Entry 9J08 (X-ray diffraction, 1.90 A resolution); this record covers chain A.

== Chain A ==
Name: feruloyl esterase
Source organism: Aspergillus oryzae RIB40
Notes: EC 3.1.1.73
UniProt: Q2UR69 (Q2UR69_ASPOR); residue numbers follow UniProt; this construct covers 1-326
Chain sequence (326 residues; each row starts with the number of its first residue):
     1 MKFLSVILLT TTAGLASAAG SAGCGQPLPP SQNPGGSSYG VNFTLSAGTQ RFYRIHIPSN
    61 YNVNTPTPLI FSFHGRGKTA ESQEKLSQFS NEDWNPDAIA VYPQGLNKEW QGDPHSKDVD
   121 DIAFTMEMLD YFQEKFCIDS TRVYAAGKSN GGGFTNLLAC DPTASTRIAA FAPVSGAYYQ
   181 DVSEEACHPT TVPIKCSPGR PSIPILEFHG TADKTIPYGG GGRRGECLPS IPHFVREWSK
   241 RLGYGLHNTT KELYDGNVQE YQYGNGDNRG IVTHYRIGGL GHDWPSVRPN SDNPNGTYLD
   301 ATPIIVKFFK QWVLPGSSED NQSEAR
Unresolved in the structure: 1-18, 33, 318-326
Cystine bridges: Cys24-Cys137, Cys160-Cys196, Cys187-Cys227
Glycans and other covalent adducts: N-acetylglucosamine (NAG) linked to Asn42, Asn295
Small-molecule neighbours: succinic acid (SIN): Gly75, Arg76, Lys78, Lys148, Ser149, Asn150, Thr215, Ile216, His282
Reported in the primary citation:
  - post-translational modification sites: Asn42, Asn295
  - catalytic residues: Arg76, Ser149, Asn150, Asp213, His282
  - binding site for succinic acid: Arg76, Lys78, Asp113, Lys148, Asn150, Tyr179, Thr215, Ile216, Arg224, His282, Asp292
  - binding site for succinic acid: Ser149 (from molecular simulation)

== In short ==
Chain A binds succinic acid. N-acetylglucosamine is covalently linked to Asn42 and Asn295. From the paper:
catalytic residues Arg76, Ser149 and Asn150 among others; a binding site for succinic acid at Arg76, Lys78 and
Asp113 among others.
Chain A is feruloyl esterase (Aspergillus oryzae RIB40); the structure, Acetyl xylan esterase B from
Aspergillus oryzae (AoAXEB), succinate complex form, was determined by X-ray diffraction (same publication as
9J07).
